PDB entry 4LK6 | X-ray diffraction, 2.86 A resolution | chains A and F of the 4 polymer chains in the assembly

Chain A (and F):
Name: PA-I galactophilic lectin
Organism: Pseudomonas aeruginosa
Notes: chain F of this document is another copy of the same molecule, construct and numbering; everything in this record applies to it too
UniProt: Q05097 (PA1L_PSEAE); residues 1-121 here correspond to UniProt positions 2-122 (UniProt number = residue number + 1)
Sequence (121 residues; each row starts with the number of its first residue):
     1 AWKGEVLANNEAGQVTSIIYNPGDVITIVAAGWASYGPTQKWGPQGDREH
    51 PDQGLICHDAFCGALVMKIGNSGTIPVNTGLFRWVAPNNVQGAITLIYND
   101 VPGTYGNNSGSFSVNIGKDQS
Bound ions: Ca2+: Tyr36, Asp100, Thr104, Asn107, Asn108 (together with beta-D-galactopyranose)
Small-molecule neighbours: beta-D-galactopyranose / Chlorophenol Red: Tyr36, Pro38, His50, Pro51, Gln53, Leu55, Cys62, Asp100, Val101, Thr104, Asn107

How chain A and chain F interact:
Pairs across the interface - 45 pairs, chain A then chain F:
  Thr27(A) with Phe82(F)
  Ile28(A) with Val29(F)
  Val29(A) with Ile28(F); Val29(F), hydrophobic; Gly80(F); Phe82(F), hydrophobic
  Ala30(A) with Thr79(F), hydrogen bond (backbone-side chain)
  Ala31(A) with Gln45(F); Thr79(F)
  Gly32(A) with Gln45(F), hydrogen bond (backbone-side chain)
  Trp33(A) with Gln45(F); Gly46(F); Arg48(F); Phe61(F), hydrophobic
  Gln40(A) with Glu49(F)
  Lys41(A) with Arg48(F)
  Gly43(A) with Gln45(F)
  Pro44(A) with Gln45(F)
  Gln45(A) with Ala31(F); Gly32(F), hydrogen bond (side chain-backbone); Trp33(F); Gly43(F); Pro44(F)
  Gly46(A) with Trp33(F)
  Arg48(A) with Trp33(F); Lys41(F)
  Glu49(A) with Gln40(F)
  Phe61(A) with Trp33(F), hydrophobic
  Thr79(A) with Ala30(F), hydrogen bond (side chain-backbone); Ala31(F)
  Gly80(A) with Val29(F)
  Leu81(A) with Val29(F)
  Phe82(A) with Thr27(F); Asn115(F); Ile116(F); Gly117(F)
  Arg83(A) with Gly117(F); Lys118(F), hydrogen bond (side chain-backbone); Asp119(F), salt bridge
  Asn115(A) with Phe82(F)
  Ile116(A) with Phe82(F)
  Gly117(A) with Phe82(F); Arg83(F)
  Lys118(A) with Arg83(F), hydrogen bond (backbone-side chain)
  Gln120(A) with Gln120(F)
Interface residues without a listed pair, chain A (27 interface residues in all): Asp119
Interface residues without a listed pair, chain F (28 interface residues in all): Ala1, Leu81

Overview:
The interface between chain A and chain F involves 27 residues on one side and 28 on the other; the contacts
include 6 hydrogen bonds and 1 salt bridge. Among the polar pairs are Arg83(A)-Asp119(F), Ala30(A)-Thr79(F)
and Gly32(A)-Gln45(F). Chain A binds beta-D-galactopyranose / Chlorophenol Red.
Both chains are PA-I galactophilic lectin (Pseudomonas aeruginosa). Entry 4LK6 (Crystal Structure of
Pseudomonas aeruginosa Lectin LecA Complexed with Chlorophenol Red-b-D-galactopyranoside at 2.86 A Resolution)
was determined by X-ray diffraction, deposited together with 4LJH and 4LK7.
